4DR5 - chains A and L of the 23 polymer chains in the assembly; structure by X-ray diffraction, 3.45 A resolution.

== Chain A ==
Molecule: 16S rRNA
Organism: Thermus thermophilus
Sequence (1522 nucleotides; each row starts with the number of its first residue; note: 42 numbers in that range are skipped by the numbering (no residue carries them; nothing is unmodelled there); a row labelled like 190A-190L holds insertion residues (190A, then the next letters in order); numbering starts at 0):
     0 UUUGUUGGAG AGUUUGAUCC UGGCUCAGGG UGAACGCUGG CGGCGUGCCU AAGACAUGCA
    60 AGUCGUGCGG G
    73 CCGCGGGGUU UU
    88 ACUCCG
    95 UGGUC
   101 AGCGGCGGAC GGGUGAGUAA CGCGUGGGU
  129A G
   130 ACCUACCCGG AAGAGGGGGA CAACCCGGGG AAACUCGGGC UAAUCCCCCA UGUGGACCCG
   190 C
190A-190L CCCUUGGGGUGU
   191 GUCCAAAGGG CUUU
   216 GCCCGCUUCC GGAUGGGCCC GCGUCCCAUC AGCUAGUUGG UGGGGUAAUG GCCCACCAAG
   276 GCGACGACGG GUAGCCGGUC UGAGAGGAUG GCCGGCCACA GGGGCACUGA GACACGGGCC
   336 CCACUCCUAC GGGAGGCAGC AGUUAGGAAU CUUCCGCAAU GGGCGCAAGC CUGACGGAGC
   396 GACGCCGCUU GGAGGAAGAA GCCCUUCGGG GUGUAAACUC CUGAA
   442 CCCGGGACGA AACCCCCGAC GA
   474 GGGGACUGAC GGUACCGGG
   494 GUAAUAGCGC CGGCCAACUC CGUGCCAGCA GCCGCGGUAA UACGGAGGGC GCGAGCGUUA
   554 CCCGGAUUCA CUGGGCGUAA AGGGCGUGUA GGCGGCCUGG GGCGUCCCAU GUGAAAGACC
   614 ACGGCUCAAC CGUGGGGGAG CGUGGGAUAC GCUCAGGCUA GACGGUGGGA GAGGGUGGUG
   674 GAAUUCCCGG AGUAGCGGUG AAAUGCGCAG AUACCGGGAG GAACGCCGAU GGCGAAGGCA
   734 GCCACCUGGU CCACCCGUGA CGCUGAGGCG CGAAAGCGUG GGGAGCAAAC CGGAUUAGAU
   794 ACCCGGGUAG UCCACGCCCU AAACGAUGCG CGCUAGGUCU CUGGGUCU
   848 CCUGGGGGCC GAAGCUAACG CGUUAAGCGC GCCGCCUGGG GAGUACGGCC GCAAGGCUGA
   908 AACUCAAAGG AAUUGACGGG GGCCCGCACA AGCGGUGGAG CAUGUGGUUU AAUUCGAAGX
   968 AACGCGAAGA ACCUUACCAG GCCUUGACAU GCUAGG
 1003A G
  1004 AACCCGGGUG AAAGCCUGGG GUGCCCC
1030A-1030D GCGA
  1031 GGGGAGCCCU AGCACAGGUG CUGCAUGGCC GUCGUCAGCU CGUGCCGUGA GGUGUUGGGU
  1091 UAAGUCCCGC AACGAGCGCA ACCCCCGCCG UUAGUUGCCA GCGGUUCGGC CGGGCACUCU
  1151 AACGGGACUG CCCGCGAAA
  1171 GCGGGAGGAA GGAGGGGACG ACGUCUGGUC AGCAUGGCCC UUACGGCCUG GGCGACACAC
  1231 GUGCUACAAU GCCCACUACA AAGCGAUGCC ACCCGGCAAC GGGGAGCUAA UCGCAAAAAG
  1291 GUGGGCCCAG UUCGGAUUGG GGUCUGCAAC CCGACCCCAU GAAGCCGGAA UCGCUAGUAA
  1351 UCGCGGAUCA G
 1361A C
  1362 CAUGCCGCGG UGAAUACGUU CCCGGGCCUU GUACACACXG CCXGUXACGC CAUGGGAGCG
  1422 GGCUCUACCC GAAGUCGCCG GG
  1446 AGCCUACGGG
  1459 CAGGCGCCGA GGGUAGGGCC CGUGACUGGG GCGAAGUCGU AACAAGGUAG CUGUACCGGA
  1519 AGGUGCGGCU GGAUCCACUC CUUUCU
Not modelled in the structure: 0-4, 1534-1538
Construct notes: conflict C1534 (A2157 in M26923.1), A1535 (C2158 in M26923.1)
Modified positions: PSU (pseudouridine-5'-monophosphate) at position 516, 7MG (7N-methyl-8-hydroguanosine-5'-monophosphate) at position 527, M2G (N2-dimethylguanosine-5'-monophosphate) at position 966, 5MC (5-methylcytidine-5'-monophosphate) at position 967, 2MG (2N-methylguanosine-5'-monophosphate) at position 1207, 5MC (5-methylcytidine-5'-monophosphate) at position 1400, 4OC (4n,o2'-methylcytidine-5'-monophosphate) at position 1402, 5MC (5-methylcytidine-5'-monophosphate) at position 1404, 5MC (5-methylcytidine-5'-monophosphate) at position 1407, UR3 (3-methyluridine-5'-monophoshate) at position 1498, MA6 (6N-dimethyladenosine-5'-monophoshate) at position 1518, MA6 (6N-dimethyladenosine-5'-monophoshate) at position 1519, PSU (pseudouridine-5'-monophosphate) at position 1540, PSU (pseudouridine-5'-monophosphate) at position 1541
Metal / ion sites: Mg2+ site 1 near U5 (its only coordinating residue here); Mg2+ site 2 near G21 (its only coordinating residue here); Mg2+ site 3 near A33 (its only coordinating residue here); Mg2+ site 4: C48, G115; Mg2+ site 5 near A53 (its only coordinating residue here); Mg2+ site 6: C58, A59, U387; Mg2+ site 7: A59, C386, U387; Mg2+ site 8: U62, G105; Mg2+ site 9: G107, G324; Mg2+ site 10: A109, G331; Mg2+ site 11: G117, G289; Mg2+ site 12: C121, G124, U125; 94 more Mg2+ sites not listed
Residues lining bound ligands: streptomycin (SRY): U12, U13, U14, C526, 7MG_527, C912, A913, A914, A915, C1490, G1491

== Chain L ==
Protein: 30S ribosomal protein S12
Organism: Thermus thermophilus
UniProtKB: F6DEQ7 (F6DEQ7_THETG); residue numbers follow UniProt; this construct covers 1-135
Sequence (135 residues; numbered 1 to 135; the number before each row is that of its first residue):
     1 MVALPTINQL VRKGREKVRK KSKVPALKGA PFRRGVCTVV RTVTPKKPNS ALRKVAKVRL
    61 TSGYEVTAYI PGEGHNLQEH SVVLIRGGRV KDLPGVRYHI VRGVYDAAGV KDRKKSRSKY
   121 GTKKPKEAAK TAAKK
Not modelled in the structure: 1-4, 130-135
Modified positions: Asp92 ((3s)-3-(methylsulfanyl)-l-aspartic acid; 0TD)
Residues lining bound ligands: streptomycin (SRY): Lys46, Pro48, Lys91, Asp92

== Chain A / chain L interface ==
Contacting residue pairs (138):
  C23(A) with Lys23(L), phosphate contact
  U24(A) with Lys23(L), salt bridge to the phosphate
  A33(A) with Pro31(L), sugar contact; Phe32(L), base contact
  C34(A) with Phe32(L), sugar contact; Val101(L), sugar contact; Val104(L), phosphate contact
  G35(A) with Val104(L), sugar contact; Ser118(L), hydrogen bond to the sugar; Gly121(L), sugar contact
  C36(A) with Arg117(L), hydrogen bond to the sugar; Ser118(L), sugar contact; Thr122(L), sugar contact; Lys123(L), salt bridge to the phosphate; Lys124(L), hydrogen bond to the phosphate
  U37(A) with Lys123(L), phosphate contact; Lys124(L), hydrogen bond to the phosphate
  U49(A) with Lys28(L), sugar contact
  G302(A) with Lys17(L), salt bridge to the phosphate
  A303(A) with Lys17(L), salt bridge to the phosphate
  G362(A) with Lys28(L), hydrogen bond to the sugar; Arg33(L), phosphate contact; Arg34(L), salt bridge to the phosphate; Thr61(L), phosphate contact
  A363(A) with Lys28(L), base contact; Ala30(L), base contact; Pro31(L), base contact; Phe32(L), base contact; Arg33(L), phosphate contact; Arg34(L), salt bridge to the phosphate; Thr61(L), hydrogen bond to the phosphate; Leu84(L), sugar contact; Tyr105(L), sugar contact
  A364(A) with Lys28(L), base contact
  C501(A) with Arg117(L), salt bridge to the phosphate; Ser118(L), hydrogen bond to the phosphate; Lys124(L), salt bridge to the phosphate
  G502(A) with Lys115(L), phosphate contact; Ser116(L), phosphate contact; Arg117(L), hydrogen bond to the phosphate; Ser118(L), hydrogen bond to the phosphate; Lys119(L), phosphate contact
  C503(A) with Ser116(L), hydrogen bond to the phosphate; Lys119(L), salt bridge to the phosphate
  C518(A) with Pro48(L), base contact; Ser50(L), hydrogen bond to the phosphate
  C519(A) with Ser50(L), hydrogen bond to the phosphate; Ala51(L), phosphate contact
  A520(A) with Ala51(L), phosphate contact; Leu52(L), hydrogen bond to the phosphate; Lys54(L), salt bridge to the phosphate; Glu73(L), hydrogen bond to the sugar
  G521(A) with Leu52(L), phosphate contact; Arg53(L), hydrogen bond to the base; Lys54(L), salt bridge to the phosphate; Gly72(L), phosphate contact; Glu73(L), phosphate contact
  C522(A) with Asn49(L), base contact; Arg53(L), base contact; Tyr69(L), hydrogen bond to the phosphate; Pro71(L), phosphate contact; Gly72(L), hydrogen bond to the phosphate; Asp92(L), base contact; Tyr120(L), hydrogen bond to the phosphate
  A523(A) with Arg53(L), base contact; Val90(L), base contact; Lys91(L), base contact; Asp92(L), base contact; Tyr120(L), hydrogen bond to the phosphate
  C525(A) with Arg89(L), salt bridge to the phosphate; Lys91(L), phosphate contact
  C526(A) with Lys91(L), salt bridge to the phosphate
  7MG_527(A) with Asn49(L), hydrogen bond to the base
  C528(A) with Asn49(L), hydrogen bond to the base
  G529(A) with Pro48(L), base contact; Asn49(L), base contact; Ser50(L), hydrogen bond to the base; Ala51(L), base contact
  G537(A) with Glu73(L), sugar contact; Arg113(L), salt bridge to the phosphate
  G538(A) with Arg113(L), salt bridge to the phosphate; Lys114(L), hydrogen bond to the phosphate; Lys115(L), hydrogen bond to the phosphate
  A539(A) with Lys114(L), phosphate contact; Lys115(L), hydrogen bond to the base
  G550(A) with Lys119(L), sugar contact
  U551(A) with Arg86(L), sugar contact
  U552(A) with Pro31(L), hydrogen bond to the sugar; Phe32(L), base contact; Arg86(L), sugar contact; Gly87(L), hydrogen bond to the sugar
  A553(A) with Val24(L), phosphate contact; Gly29(L), hydrogen bond to the sugar; Ala30(L), sugar contact; Pro31(L), sugar contact; Gly87(L), phosphate contact; Gly88(L), phosphate contact
  C554(A) with Ser22(L), hydrogen bond to the phosphate
  C555(A) with Lys20(L), phosphate contact
  C556(A) with Lys20(L), salt bridge to the phosphate
  C562(A) with Arg15(L), base contact; Glu16(L), hydrogen bond to the sugar
  A563(A) with Arg15(L), base contact
  C564(A) with Leu10(L), phosphate contact; Arg15(L), salt bridge to the phosphate
  G567(A) with Pro5(L), base contact; Arg15(L), hydrogen bond to the base
  G568(A) with Pro5(L), base contact
  G585(A) with Asn8(L), hydrogen bond to the sugar
  C879(A) with Thr6(L), base contact; Asn8(L), phosphate contact
  C880(A) with Thr6(L), hydrogen bond to the phosphate; Asn8(L), hydrogen bond to the phosphate; Gln9(L), phosphate contact; Arg12(L), salt bridge to the phosphate
  G881(A) with Gln9(L), hydrogen bond to the phosphate; Arg12(L), salt bridge to the phosphate; Lys13(L), salt bridge to the phosphate
  C882(A) with Lys13(L), salt bridge to the phosphate
  C883(A) with Arg15(L), base contact
  U884(A) with Arg15(L), hydrogen bond to the base
  A909(A) with Lys21(L), salt bridge to the phosphate
  C910(A) with Lys21(L), base contact; Arg97(L), salt bridge to the phosphate
  U911(A) with Gly95(L), phosphate contact; Arg97(L), salt bridge to the phosphate
  C912(A) with Lys46(L), phosphate contact; Arg89(L), salt bridge to the phosphate; Pro94(L), phosphate contact
  A913(A) with Lys46(L), salt bridge to the phosphate; Arg89(L), salt bridge to the phosphate; Lys91(L), salt bridge to the phosphate
  C1412(A) with Lys57(L), salt bridge to the phosphate
  C1490(A) with Pro94(L), sugar contact
  G1491(A) with Lys46(L), sugar contact
  A1492(A) with Lys46(L), phosphate contact; Lys47(L), hydrogen bond to the phosphate; Ser50(L), base contact
Other interface residues (no listed pair), chain A (65 interface residues in all): A32, G500, G524, C536, G540, C1411, A1413
Other interface residues (no listed pair), chain L (70 interface residues in all): Val18, Thr44, Pro45, Glu65, Gly74, Arg102, Asp112

== Overview ==
65 residues of chain A and 70 residues of chain L are in contact, with 37 hydrogen bonds and 29 salt bridges.
Polar contacts include G521(A)-Arg53(L), 7MG_527(A)-Asn49(L) and C528(A)-Asn49(L). Streptomycin is bound
between chain A and chain L.
Chain A is 16S rRNA and chain L is 30S ribosomal protein S12, both from Thermus thermophilus; the structure,
Crystal structure of the Thermus thermophilus (HB8) 30S ribosomal subunit with codon, crystallographically
disordered cognate transfer ..., was determined by X-ray diffraction together with 4DR1, 4DR2, 4DR3, 4DR4,
4DR6 and 4DR7 from the same study.
